Entry 6JYL (electron microscopy, 3.37 A resolution); this record covers chains I and K of the 11 polymer chains in the assembly.

== Chain I ==
Molecule: 167-nt DNA strand
Source organism: Escherichia coli K-12
Sequence (167 nucleotides; each row starts with the number of its first residue):
     1 CTCGAGAATC CCGGTGCCGA GGCCGCTCAA TTGGTCGTAG ACAGCTCTAG CACCGCTTAA
    61 ACGCACGTAC GCGCTGTCCC CCGCGTTTTA ACCGCCAAGG GGATTACTCC CTAGTCTCCA
   121 GGCACGTGTC AGATATATAC ATCCGATAGC TTGTCGAGAA GTACTAG
Not modelled in the structure: 1, 148-167

== Chain K ==
Molecule: ISWI chromatin-remodeling complex ATPase ISW1
Source organism: Saccharomyces cerevisiae (strain ATCC 204508 / S288c)
Notes: EC 3.6.4.-
UniProt: P38144 (ISW1_YEAST); residues 69-1129 here = UniProt positions 69-1129
Amino-acid sequence (1061 residues; each row starts with the number of its first residue):
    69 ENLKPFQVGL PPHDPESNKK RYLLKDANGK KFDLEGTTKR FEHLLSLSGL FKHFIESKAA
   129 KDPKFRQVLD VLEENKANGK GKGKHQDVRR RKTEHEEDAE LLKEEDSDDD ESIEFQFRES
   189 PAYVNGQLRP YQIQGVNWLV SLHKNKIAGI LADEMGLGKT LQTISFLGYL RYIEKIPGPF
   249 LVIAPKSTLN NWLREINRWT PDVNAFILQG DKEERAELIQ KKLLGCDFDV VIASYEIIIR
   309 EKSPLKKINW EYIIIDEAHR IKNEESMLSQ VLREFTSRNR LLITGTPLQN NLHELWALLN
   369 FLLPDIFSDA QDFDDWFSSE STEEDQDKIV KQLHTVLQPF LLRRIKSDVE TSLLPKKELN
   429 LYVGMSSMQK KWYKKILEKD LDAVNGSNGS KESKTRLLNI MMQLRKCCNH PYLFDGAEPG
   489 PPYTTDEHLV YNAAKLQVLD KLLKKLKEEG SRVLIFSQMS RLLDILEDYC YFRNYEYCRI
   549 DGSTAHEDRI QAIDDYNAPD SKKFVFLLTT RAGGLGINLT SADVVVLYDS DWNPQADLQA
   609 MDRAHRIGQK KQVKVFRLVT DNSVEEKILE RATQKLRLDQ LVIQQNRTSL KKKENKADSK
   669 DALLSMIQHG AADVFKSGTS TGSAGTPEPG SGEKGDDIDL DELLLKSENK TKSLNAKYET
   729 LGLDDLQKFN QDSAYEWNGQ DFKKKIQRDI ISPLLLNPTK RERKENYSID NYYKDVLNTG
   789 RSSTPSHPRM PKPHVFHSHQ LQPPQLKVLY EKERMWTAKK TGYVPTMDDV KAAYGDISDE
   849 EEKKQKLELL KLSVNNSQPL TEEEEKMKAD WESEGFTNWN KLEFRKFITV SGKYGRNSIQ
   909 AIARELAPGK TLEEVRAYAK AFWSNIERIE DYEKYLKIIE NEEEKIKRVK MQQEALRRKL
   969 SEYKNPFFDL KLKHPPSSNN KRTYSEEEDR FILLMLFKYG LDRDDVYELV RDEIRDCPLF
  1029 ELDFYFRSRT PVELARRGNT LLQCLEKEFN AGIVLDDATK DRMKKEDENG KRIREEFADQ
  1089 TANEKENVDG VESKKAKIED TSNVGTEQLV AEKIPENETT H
Not modelled in the structure: 69-100, 128-129, 144-183, 449-459, 658-1129
Swiss-Prot annotation at these positions:
  - motif: Asp324 to His327 (DEAH box)
  - binding site (ATP): Asp221 to Thr228
  - modified residue: Thr694 (Phosphothreonine), Ser846 (Phosphoserine)
  - mutagenesis: Lys227 (K227A: Abolishes ATPase activity)
Residues lining bound ligands:
  - ADP (adenosine-5'-diphosphate): Gln195, Leu196, Arg197, Gln200, Glu222, Met223, Gly224, Leu225, Gly226, Lys227, Thr228, Leu229, Glu263, Asn586, Arg614, Ile615
  - beryllium trifluoride (BEF): Met223, Gly224, Lys227, Asp324, Glu325, Gly584, Gln607, Arg611, Arg614

== Chain I / chain K interface ==
Residue-residue contacts - 16 pairs, chain I then chain K:
  DC17(I) with Lys314(K), salt bridge to the phosphate
  DG94(I) with Met335(K), phosphate contact
  DC95(I) with Arg328(K), phosphate contact; Ser334(K), phosphate contact; Met335(K), hydrogen bond to the phosphate; Leu336(K), hydrogen bond to the phosphate
  DC96(I) with His327(K), phosphate contact; Arg328(K), phosphate contact; Lys330(K), phosphate contact
  DA97(I) with Lys330(K), salt bridge to the phosphate; Gln357(K), phosphate contact; Asn601(K), hydrogen bond to the phosphate; Lys643(K), phosphate contact
  DA98(I) with Trp600(K), sugar contact; Lys643(K), salt bridge to the phosphate
  DG99(I) with Met469(K), phosphate contact
Other interface residues (no listed pair), chain K (15 interface residues in all): Asn331, Glu342, Asn358

== Summary ==
7 residues of chain I face 15 of chain K across their interface, with 3 hydrogen bonds and 3 salt bridges.
Polar pairs include DC95(I)-Met335(K), DC95(I)-Leu336(K) and DA97(I)-Asn601(K). Ligands of chain K: ADP and
beryllium trifluoride.
Here chain I is a 167-nt DNA strand (Escherichia coli K-12) and chain K is ISWI chromatin-remodeling complex
ATPase ISW1 (Saccharomyces cerevisiae (strain ATCC 204508 / S288c)). Entry 6JYL (The crosslinked complex of
ISWI-nucleosome in the ADP.BeF-bound state) was determined by electron microscopy together with 6K1P and 6IRO
from the same study.
